PDB entry 6CH9 | X-ray diffraction, 4.85 A resolution (low resolution: residue-level contacts below are approximate; hydrogen-bond / salt-bridge calls are withheld) | chains D and E of the 6 polymer chains in the assembly

== Chain D ==
Molecule: 35O22 Heavy Chain
Source organism: Homo sapiens
Chain sequence (243 residues; each row starts with the number of its first residue; note: 3 numbers in that range are skipped by the numbering (no residue carries them; nothing is unmodelled there); a row labelled like 72A-72H holds insertion residues (72A, then the next letters in order)):
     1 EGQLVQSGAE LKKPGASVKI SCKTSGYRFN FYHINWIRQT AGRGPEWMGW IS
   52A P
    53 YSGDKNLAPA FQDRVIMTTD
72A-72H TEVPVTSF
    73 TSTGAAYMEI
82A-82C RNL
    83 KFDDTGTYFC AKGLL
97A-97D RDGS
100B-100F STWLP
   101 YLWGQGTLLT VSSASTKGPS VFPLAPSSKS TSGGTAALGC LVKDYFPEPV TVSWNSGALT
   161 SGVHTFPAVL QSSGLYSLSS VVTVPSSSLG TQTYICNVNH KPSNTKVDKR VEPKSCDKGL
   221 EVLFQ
Not modelled in the structure: 97A-97D, 223-225
Ligand contacts: N-acetylglucosamine (NAG; 2-acetamido-2-deoxy-beta-D-glucopyranose): Glu-1, Tyr-32, Tyr-101

== Chain E ==
Molecule: 35O22 Light Chain
Source organism: Homo sapiens
Chain sequence (216 residues; each row starts with the number of its first residue):
     1 QSVLTQSASV SGSLGQSVTI SCTGPNSVCC SHKSISWYQW PPGRAPTLII YEDNERAPGI
    61 SPRFSGYKSY WSAYLTISDL RPEDETTYYC CSYTHNSGCV FGTGTKVSVL GQSKANPSVT
   121 LFPPSSEELQ ANKATLVCLI SDFYPGAVTV AWKADSSPVK AGVETTTPSK QSNNKYAASS
   181 YLSLTPEQWK SHRSYSCQVT HEGSTVEKTV APTECS
Not modelled in the structure: 1, 215-216

== How chain D and chain E interact ==
Residue-residue contacts - 75 pairs, chain D then chain E:
  Ile-37(D) with Phe-101(E)
  Gln-39(D) with Trp-40(E); Tyr-89(E)
  Arg-43(D) with Pro-42(E); Tyr-89(E); Thr-103(E)
  Pro-45(D) with Trp-40(E); Tyr-89(E); Phe-101(E)
  Trp-47(D) with Gly-98(E); Cys-99(E)
  Asn-58(D) with Asn-96(E); Gly-98(E)
  Phe-91(D) with Arg-44(E)
  Leu-96(D) with Tyr-51(E)
  Ser-100B(D) with Tyr-51(E)
  Trp-100D(D) with His-95(E); Asn-96(E); Ser-97(E)
  Leu-100E(D) with Tyr-51(E); Tyr-93(E)
  Pro-100F(D) with Tyr-38(E); Leu-48(E)
  Trp-103(D) with Tyr-38(E); Pro-46(E)
  Gly-104(D) with Ala-45(E)
  Gln-105(D) with Gly-43(E)
  Phe-122(D) with Glu-128(E); Ala-131(E)
  Pro-123(D) with Ser-125(E); Glu-127(E); Glu-128(E)
  Leu-124(D) with Phe-122(E); Glu-128(E)
  Ala-125(D) with Phe-122(E); Pro-123(E); Ser-125(E)
  Ser-127(D) with Thr-120(E)
  Ser-128(D) with Lys-208(E); Val-210(E)
  Leu-141(D) with Glu-128(E); Thr-135(E); Val-137(E)
  Lys-143(D) with Lys-133(E)
  His-164(D) with Leu-139(E); Gln-171(E); Ala-177(E)
  Phe-166(D) with Cys-138(E); Leu-139(E); Ala-178(E); Ser-179(E); Tyr-181(E)
  Pro-167(D) with Ser-169(E); Ala-177(E); Ser-179(E); Tyr-181(E)
  Val-169(D) with Thr-166(E)
  Gln-171(D) with Glu-164(E); Tyr-181(E); Ser-183(E)
  Ser-177(D) with Tyr-181(E)
  Leu-178(D) with Tyr-181(E)
  Val-181(D) with Phe-122(E); Leu-139(E)
  Lys-209(D) with Glu-127(E)
  Glu-212(D) with Ser-125(E); Ser-126(E); Glu-127(E)
  Cys-216(D) with Pro-123(E); Pro-124(E); Ser-125(E)
  Asp-217(D) with Leu-121(E); Pro-123(E); Val-210(E)
  Lys-218(D) with Thr-209(E)
Other interface residues (no listed pair), chain D (45 interface residues in all): Tyr-101, Pro-126, Lys-129, Ala-137, Leu-138, Gly-139, Leu-170, Ser-172, Lys-214
Other interface residues (no listed pair), chain E (52 interface residues in all): Thr-94, Gly-102, Ser-118, Ile-140, Ser-141, Ser-180, Glu-214

== In short ==
45 residues of chain D face 52 of chain E across their interface. N-acetylglucosamine is bound between chain D
and chain E.
Here chain D is 35O22 Heavy Chain and chain E is 35O22 Light Chain, both from Homo sapiens. Entry 6CH9
(Crystal structure of a natively-glycosylated B41 SOSIP.664 HIV-1 Envelope Trimer in complex with the
broadly-neutralizing antibodies ...) was determined by X-ray diffraction (same publication as 6CH7, 6CH8 and
6CHB).
